PDB entry 6KUJ | electron microscopy, 3.40 A resolution | chains A and C of the 5 polymer chains in the assembly

# Chain A
Molecule: Polymerase 3
From: Influenza D virus (D/swine/Oklahoma/1334/2011)
Reference sequence: K9LHJ4 (K9LHJ4_9ORTO); residues 1-710 here = UniProt positions 1-710
Sequence (710 residues; row label = number of the first residue in the row):
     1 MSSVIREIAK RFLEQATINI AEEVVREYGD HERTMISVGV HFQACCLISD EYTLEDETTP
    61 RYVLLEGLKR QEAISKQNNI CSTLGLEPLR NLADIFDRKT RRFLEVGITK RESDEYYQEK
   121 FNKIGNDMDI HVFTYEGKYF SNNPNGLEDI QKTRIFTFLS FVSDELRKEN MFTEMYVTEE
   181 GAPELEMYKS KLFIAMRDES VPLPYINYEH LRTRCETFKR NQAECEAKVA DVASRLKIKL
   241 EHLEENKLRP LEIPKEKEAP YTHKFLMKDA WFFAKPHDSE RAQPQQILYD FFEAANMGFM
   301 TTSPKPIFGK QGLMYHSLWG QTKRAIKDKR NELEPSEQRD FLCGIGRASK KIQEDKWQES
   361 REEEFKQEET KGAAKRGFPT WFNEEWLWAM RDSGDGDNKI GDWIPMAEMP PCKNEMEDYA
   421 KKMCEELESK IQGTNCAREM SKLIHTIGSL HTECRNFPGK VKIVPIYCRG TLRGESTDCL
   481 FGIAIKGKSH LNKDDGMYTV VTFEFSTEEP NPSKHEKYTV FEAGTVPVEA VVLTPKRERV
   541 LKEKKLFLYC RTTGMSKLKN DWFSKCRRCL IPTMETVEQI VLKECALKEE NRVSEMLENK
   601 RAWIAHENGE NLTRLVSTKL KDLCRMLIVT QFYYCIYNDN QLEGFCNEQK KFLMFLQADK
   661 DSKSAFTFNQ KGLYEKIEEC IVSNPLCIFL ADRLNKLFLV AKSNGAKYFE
Not modelled in the structure: 1-183, 394-398, 531-541

# Chain C
Molecule: Polymerase PB2
From: Influenza D virus (D/swine/Oklahoma/1334/2011)
Reference sequence: K9LHF3 (K9LHF3_9ORTO); residue numbers follow UniProt; this construct covers 1-772
Sequence (772 residues; each row starts with the number of its first residue):
     1 MSLLLTLAKE YANLTKDKKS CKLLSQGTVS SYTTFKKWTT SRKEKNPSLR MRWAMGSKFP
    61 IMANREILEE AGIPEQWEGI DLWSKKDDVS KLGMVLASPA AITYWNFCGP GVDNSSVIKD
   121 VYKAKFMKKE RWRETLWGPM NFELVGKQRR VVETQPVEIK LNQKEIKELT MWVLFEDEAN
   181 LASKFIQENF SLVLSLRELY KGKAVNKDVA AFMIAHQFSP EKRFLPTFGP IRPERMELLH
   241 CLGGDFWKIE AVTAGSLNEE QKKRDVRAVA RKICLRASVD LFTPAEKIRD YIASVTMRFG
   301 TVERTFEDVI RNSDDISAEV TLCKAALGCE LGKSMSFGNL NLRKVSGEAE TMEKTVYWGL
   361 KPIKYKCWRG EETFYCELRK VTCMFRRSEG LDWANIGPGS PEERRELLAM VMIFCRDGRF
   421 FESAPVNIDE SFFRTRLNKE IPYQYVLLKW VRQSRDNLDA LLSTRGLIPA HIGQFGKGMG
   481 IDGSSSSSMV YKGVMLSKTP IDIVESKEKH RLFLNDNIEA VTERGAMVAS IMDLSEDNRE
   541 TFNDVTFNHV DLAVLKDEKT AIIKIYRSLV ERINTDDDGL PALIMGKRYL ELYQLDEVKD
   601 AVGLIPKRML GAYSYQARQL IQSQIKNDSY SLPEIIKLLP FCYSPPKKML FDGTFHFKNQ
   661 MYVRPGINTN LFSFSKTDKS KIYVNGSAVK IKLVLGDDEM DTSLAFVEGF QVCEYDPRAP
   721 LIPRRDLRLI GFGKKVRVFV GQGQEKTLVR TSSKRAASHD VSKNIRRMRL EV
Not modelled in the structure: 1, 88-91, 255-772

# Chain A / chain C interface
Pairs across the interface (24):
  K413(A) - W132(C)
  N414(A) - W137(C)
  N414(A) - G138(C)
  E415(A) - W137(C)  hydrogen bond
  E415(A) - C241(C)
  E415(A) - I249(C)
  M416(A) - M140(C)  hydrophobic
  M416(A) - C241(C)
  M416(A) - I249(C)
  H451(A) - L49(C)
  H451(A) - W53(C)  hydrogen bond
  R455(A) - W53(C)
  K557(A) - L49(C)
  K557(A) - W53(C)
  D561(A) - L49(C)
  S564(A) - R52(C)
  K565(A) - S48(C)
  L582(A) - F246(C)  hydrophobic
  C585(A) - F142(C)  hydrophobic
  A586(A) - L144(C)  hydrophobic
  E589(A) - F142(C)
  E589(A) - E143(C)
  E590(A) - F142(C)
  N591(A) - F142(C)
Also at the interface, not in a pair above, chain A (22 interface residues in all): Y419, N456, L491, D494, K583, V593
Also at the interface, not in a pair above, chain C (18 interface residues in all): K45, G56, S57, W247

# Overview
Chain A and chain C form an interface of 22 and 18 residues respectively; the contacts include 2 hydrogen
bonds. Polar pairs include E415(A)-W137(C) and H451(A)-W53(C).
Chain A is Polymerase 3 and chain C is Polymerase PB2, both from Influenza D virus
(D/swine/Oklahoma/1334/2011); the structure, Structure of influenza D virus polymerase bound to cRNA promoter
in class 1, was determined by electron microscopy, deposited together with 6KUK, 6KUP, 6KUR, 6KUT, 6KUV and
6KV5.
